PDB entry 7WDH | X-ray diffraction, 1.68 A resolution | chains A and B

[Chain A (and B)]
Protein: Bifunctional cytochrome P450/NADPH--P450 reductase
From: Priestia megaterium
Notes: EC 1.14.14.1, 1.6.2.4; chain B of this document is another copy of the same molecule, construct and numbering; everything in this record applies to it too
UniProt: A0A1Q8UP87 (A0A1Q8UP87_BACME); residues 0-455 here correspond to UniProt positions 1-456 (UniProt number = residue number + 1)
Sequence (465 residues; numbered -1 to 463; the number before each row is that of its first residue; numbers below 1 keep their minus sign (Gly-1 is residue -1)):
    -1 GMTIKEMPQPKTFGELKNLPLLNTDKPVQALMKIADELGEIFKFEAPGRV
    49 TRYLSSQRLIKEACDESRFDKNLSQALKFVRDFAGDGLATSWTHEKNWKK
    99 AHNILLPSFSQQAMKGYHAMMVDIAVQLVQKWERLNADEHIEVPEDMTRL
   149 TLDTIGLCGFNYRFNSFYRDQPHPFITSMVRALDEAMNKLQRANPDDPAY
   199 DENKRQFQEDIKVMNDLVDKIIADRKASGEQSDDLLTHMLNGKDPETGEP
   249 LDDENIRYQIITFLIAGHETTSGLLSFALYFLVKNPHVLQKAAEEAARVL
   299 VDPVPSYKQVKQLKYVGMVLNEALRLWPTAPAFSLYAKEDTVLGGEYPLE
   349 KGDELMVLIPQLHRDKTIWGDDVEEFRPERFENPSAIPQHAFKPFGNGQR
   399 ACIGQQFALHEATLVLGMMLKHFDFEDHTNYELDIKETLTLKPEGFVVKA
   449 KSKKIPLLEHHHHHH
Not modelled in the structure: -1 to 2, 224-229, 456-463 (chain B: -1 to 1, 197-200, 224-228, 456-463)
Differences from the reference sequence: expression tag (-1, 456-463); engineered mutation Ala87 (Phe88 in A0A1Q8UP87)

[Interface between chain A and chain B]
Pairs across the interface (20):
  Lys59(A) - Arg296(B)
  Asp63(A) - Gln310(B)  hydrogen bond
  Ser65(A) - Gln310(B)
  Arg66(A) - Gln310(B)
  Leu104(A) - Ser383(B)
  Lys306(A) - Asp369(B)  salt bridge
  Asn381(A) - His285(B)
  Pro382(A) - Lys289(B)  hydrogen bond (backbone-side chain)
  Pro382(A) - Glu377(B)
  Ser383(A) - His285(B)
  Ser383(A) - Val286(B)
  Ser383(A) - Lys289(B)
  Ser383(A) - Glu377(B)  hydrogen bond
  Ile385(A) - Lys289(B)  hydrogen bond (backbone-side chain)
  Pro386(A) - Lys289(B)
  Gln387(A) - Lys289(B)
  Gln387(A) - Glu293(B)
  Gln387(A) - Arg296(B)
  Gln387(A) - Lys312(B)
  Gln387(A) - Tyr313(B)
Other interface residues (no listed pair), chain A (16 interface residues in all): His100, Lys113, Gln310, Ala384
Other interface residues (no listed pair), chain B (14 interface residues in all): Thr365, Arg375, Pro376

[In short]
The interface between chain A and chain B involves 16 residues on one side and 14 on the other; the contacts
include 4 hydrogen bonds and 1 salt bridge. Among the polar pairs are Lys306(A)-Asp369(B), Asp63(A)-Gln310(B)
and Pro382(A)-Lys289(B).
Chain A and chain B are both Bifunctional cytochrome P450/NADPH--P450 reductase (Priestia megaterium); the
structure, Crystal structure of the P450 BM3 heme domain mutant F87A in complex with
N-imidazolyl-hexanoyl-L-phenylalanine, phenol and ..., was determined by X-ray diffraction (same publication
as 7WDG).
